2OHV - chain A; structure by X-ray diffraction, 2.50 A resolution.

[Chain A]
Name: Glutamate Racemase
From: Streptococcus pyogenes M1 GAS
Notes: EC 5.1.1.3
Reference sequence: Q9A1B7 (MURI_STRP1); residues 1-264 here = UniProt positions 1-264
Sequence (264 residues; each row starts with the number of its first residue):
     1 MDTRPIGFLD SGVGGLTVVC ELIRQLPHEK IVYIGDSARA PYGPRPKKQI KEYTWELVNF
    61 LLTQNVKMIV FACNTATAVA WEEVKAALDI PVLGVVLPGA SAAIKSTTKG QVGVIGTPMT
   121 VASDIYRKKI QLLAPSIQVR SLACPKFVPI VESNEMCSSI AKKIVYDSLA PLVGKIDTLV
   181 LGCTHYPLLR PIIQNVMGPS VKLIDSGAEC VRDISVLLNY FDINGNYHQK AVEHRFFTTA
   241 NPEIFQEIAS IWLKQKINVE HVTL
Unresolved in the structure: 41-45, 230
Ligand contacts: (4S)-4-(2-naphthylmethyl)-D-glutamic acid (NHL): Ser-11, Gly-12, Asp-36, Ile-50, Tyr-53, Thr-54, Leu-57, Cys-73, Thr-75, Ala-76, Thr-117, Met-119, Thr-120, Val-148, His-185
Curated features (UniProtKB/Swiss-Prot):
  - active site (Proton donor/acceptor): Cys-73, Cys-183
  - binding site (substrate): Asp-10, Ser-11, Tyr-42, Gly-43, Asn-74, Thr-75, Thr-184, His-185

[Overview]
Ligands of chain A: (4S)-4-(2-naphthylmethyl)-D-glutamic acid. From UniProt: active-site residues Cys-73 and
Cys-183 and 8 substrate-binding residues.
Chain A is Glutamate Racemase (Streptococcus pyogenes M1 GAS); the structure, Structural Basis for Glutamate
Racemase Inhibition, was determined by X-ray diffraction together with 2OHG and 2OHO from the same study.
